Entry 2QEX (X-ray diffraction, 2.90 A resolution); this record covers chains 0 and L of the 31 polymer chains in the assembly.

# Chain 0
Molecule: 23S ribosomal RNA
Source organism: Haloarcula marismortui
Sequence (2772 nucleotides; row label = number of the first residue in the row; note: 151 numbers in that range are skipped by the numbering (no residue carries them; nothing is unmodelled there)):
     1 GUUGGCUACU AUGCCAGCUG GUGGAUUGCU CGGCUCAGGC GCUGAUGAAG GACGUGCCAA
    61 GCUGCGAUAA GCCAUGGGGA GCCGCACGGA GGCGAAGAAC CAUGGAUUUC CGAAUGAGAA
   121 UCUCU
   128 AACAAUUGCU UCGCGCAAUG AGGAACCCCG AGAACUGAAA CAUCUCAGUA UCGGGAGGAA
   188 CAGAAAACGC AAUGUGAUGU CGUUAGUAAC CGCGAGUGAA CGCGAUACAG CCCAAACCGA
   248 AGCCCUCACG GGCAAUGUGG UGUCAGGGCU ACCUCUCAUC AGCCGACCGU CUCGACGAAG
   308 UCUCUUGGAA CAGAGCGUGA UACAGGGUGA CAACCCCGUA CUCGAGACCA GUACGACGUG
   368 CGGUAGUGCC AGAGUAGCGG GGGUUGGAUA UCCCUCGCGA AUAACGCAGG CAUCGACUGC
   428 GAAGGCUAAA CACAACCUGA GACCGAUAGU GAACAAGUAG UGUGAACGAA CGCUGCAAAG
   488 UACCCUCAGA AGGGAGGCGA AAUAGAGCAU GAAAUCAGUU GGCGAUCGAG CGACAGGGCA
   548 UACAAGGUCC CUCGACGAAU GACCGACGCG CGAGCGUCCA GUAAGACUCA CGGGAAGCCG
   608 AUGUUCUGUC GUACGUUUUG AAAAACGAGC CAGGGAGUGU GUCUGCAUGG CAAGUCUAAC
   668 CGGAGUAUCC GGGGAGGCAC AGGGAAACCG ACAUGGCCGC AGGGCUU
   716 GCCCGAGGGC CGCCGUCUUC AAGGGCGGGG AGCCAUGUGG ACACGACCCG AAUCCGGACG
   776 AUCUACGCAU GGACAAGAUG AAGCGUGCCG AAAGGCACGU GGAAGUCUGU UAGAGUUGGU
   836 GUCCUACAAU ACCCUCUCGU GAUCUAUGUG UAGGGGUGAA AGGCCCAUCG AGUCCGGCAA
   896 CAGCUGGUUC CAAUCGAAAC AUGUCGAAGC AUGACCUCCG CCGAGGUAGU CUGUGAGGUA
   956 GAGCGACCGA UUGGU
   999 CCUGUCAAAC UCCAAACUUA CAGACGCCGU UUGACGCGGG GAUUCCGGUG CGCGGGGUAA
  1059 GCCUGUGUAC CAGGAGGGGA ACAACCCAGA GAUAGGUUAA GGUCCCCAAG UGUGGAUUAA
  1119 GUGUAAUCCU CUGAAGGUGG UCUCGAGCCC UAGACAGCCG GGAGGUGAGC UUAGAAGCAG
  1179 CUACCCUCUA AGAAAAGCGU AACAGCUUAC CGGCCGAGGU UUGAGGCGCC CAAAAUGAUC
  1239 GGGACUCAAA UCCACCACCG AGACCUGUCC GUACCACUCA UACUGGUAAU CGAGUAGAUU
  1299 GGCGCUCUAA UUGGAUGGAA GUAGGGGUGA AAACUCCUAU GGACCGAUUA GUGACGAAAA
  1359 UCCUGGCCAU AGUAGCAGCG AUAGUCGGGU GAGAACCCCG ACGGCCUAAU GGAUAAGGGU
  1419 UCCUCAGCAC UGCUGAUCAG CUGAGGGUUA GCCGGUCCUA AGUCAUACCG CAACUCGACU
  1479 AUGACGAAAU GGGAAACGGG UUAAUAUUCC CGUGCCACUA UGCAGUGAAA GUUGACGCCC
  1539 UGGGGUCGAU CACGCUGGGC A
  1561 UCGCCCAGUC GAACCGUCCA ACUCCGUGGA AGCCGUAAUG GCAGGAAGCG GACGAACGGC
  1621 GGCAUAGGGA AACGUGAUUC AACCUGGGGC CCAUGAAAAG ACGAGCAUAG UGUCCGUACC
  1681 GAGAACCGAC ACAGGUGUCC AUGGCGGCGA AAGCCAAGGC CUGUCGGGAG CAACCAACGU
  1741 UAGGGAAUUC GGCAAGUUAG UCCCGUACCU UCGGAAGAAG GGAUGCCUGC UCCGGAACGG
  1801 AGCAGGUCGC AGUGACUCGG AAGCUCGGAC UGUCUAGUAA CAACAUAGGU GACCGCAAAU
  1861 CCGCAAGGAC UCGUACGGUC ACUGAAUCCU GCCCAGUGCA GGUAUCUGAA CACCUCGUAC
  1921 AAGAGGACGA AGGACCUGUC AACGGCGGGG G
  1964 UCUUAAGGUA GCGUAGUACC UUGCCGCAUC AGUAGCGGCU UGCAUGAAUG GAUUAACCAG
  2024 AGCUUCACUG UCCCAACGUU GGGCCCGGUG AACUGUACAU UCCAGUGCGG AGUCUGGAGA
  2084 CACCCAGGGG GAAGCGAAGA CCCUAUGGAG CUUUACUGCA GGCUGUCGCU GAG
  2237 GACUCUCACU CCGGGAGGAG GACACCGAUA GCCGGGCAGU UUGACUGGGG CGGUACGCGC
  2297 UCGAAAAGAU AUCGAGCGCG CCCUAUGGCU AUCUCAGCCG GG
  2344 GACCCGGCGA AGAGUGCAAG AGCAAAAGAU AGCUUGACAG UGUUCUUCCC AACGAGGAAC
  2404 GCUGACGCGA AAGCGUGGUC UAGCGAACCA AUUAGCCUGC UUGAUGCGGG CAAUUGAUGA
  2464 CAGAAAAGCU ACCCUAGGGA UAACAGAGUC GUCACUCGCA AGAGCACAUA UCGACCGAGU
  2524 GGCUUGCUAC CUCGAUGUCG GUUCCCUCCA UCCUGCCCGU GCAGAAGCGG GCAAGGGUGA
  2584 GGUUGUUCGC CUAUUAAAGG AGGUCGUGAG CUGGGUUUAG ACCGUCGUGA GACAGGUCGG
  2644 CUGCUAUCUA CUGGGUGUGU A
  2667 GGUGUCUGAC AAGAACGACC GUAUAGUACG AGAGGAACUA CGGUUGGUGG CCACUGGUGU
  2727 ACCGGUUGUU CGAGAGAGCA CGUGCCGGGU AGCCACGCCA CACGGGGUAA GAGCUGAACG
  2787 CAUCUAAGCU CGAAACCCAC UUGGAAAAGA GACACCGCCG AGGUCCCGCG UACAAGACGC
  2847 GGUCGAUAGA CUCGGGGUGU GCGCGUCGAG GUAACGAGAC GUUAAGCCCA CGAGCACUAA
  2907 CAGACCAAAG CCAUCAU
Not modelled in the structure: 1-9, 2915-2923
Modified positions: 1MA (6-hydro-1-methyladenosine-5'-monophosphate) at position 628, OMU (o2'-methyluridine 5'-monophosphate) at position 2587, OMG (o2'-methylguanosine-5'-monophosphate) at position 2588, UR3 (3-methyluridine-5'-monophoshate) at position 2619, PSU (pseudouridine-5'-monophosphate) at position 2621
Ion coordination: Mg2+ site 1 near G28 (its only coordinating residue here); Na+ site 1: C40, G41, C443; Na+ site 2: G56, G61; Na+ site 3: G66, U107, U108; Mg2+ site 2 near U115 (its only coordinating residue here); Na+ site 4: C130, U146, G147; Na+ site 5 near C141 (its only coordinating residue here); Mg2+ site 3: C162, U2276; K+ site 1: C162, U163, U172; Mg2+ site 4: A165, A167, C168; Na+ site 6: A165, A166, A167; Mg2+ site 5: A166, G219; 64 more Na+ sites not listed; 88 more Mg2+ sites not listed; 1 more K+ sites not listed
Ligand contacts: negamycin: U22, G24, U510, A511, C515, A516, U517, G518, U1338, G1339

# Chain L
Protein: 50S ribosomal protein L15P
Source organism: Haloarcula marismortui
UniProtKB: P12737 (RL15_HALMA); residues 0-164 here correspond to UniProt positions 1-165 (UniProt number = residue number + 1)
Amino-acid sequence (165 residues; each row starts with the number of its first residue; numbering starts at 0):
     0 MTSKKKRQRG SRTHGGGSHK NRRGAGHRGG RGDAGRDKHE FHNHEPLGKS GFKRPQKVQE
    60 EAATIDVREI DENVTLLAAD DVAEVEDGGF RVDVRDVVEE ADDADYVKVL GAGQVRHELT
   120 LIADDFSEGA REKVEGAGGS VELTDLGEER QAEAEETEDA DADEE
Not modelled in the structure: 0, 84-88, 151-164
Ion coordination: Na+ site 1: Gly14 (shared with A1040(0), G1295(0), A1296(0) of chain 0); Na+ site 2: Arg27, Glu39; Na+ site 3: Asp36 (shared with A2465(0), G2466(0) of chain 0)

# How chain 0 and chain L interact
Contacting residue pairs (165; chain 0 residue first):
  G164(0) with Arg30(L), phosphate contact
  A165(0) with Gly29(L), phosphate contact; Arg30(L), hydrogen bond to the phosphate; Ala33(L), phosphate contact
  A166(0) with Ala24(L), base contact; Gly25(L), base contact; Gly28(L), base contact; Gly29(L), hydrogen bond to the base; Ala33(L), sugar contact; Gly34(L), hydrogen bond to the phosphate; His38(L), base contact
  G196(0) with Lys56(L), hydrogen bond to the sugar
  C197(0) with Lys56(L), phosphate contact
  A215(0) with Lys52(L), salt bridge to the phosphate; Gln55(L), sugar contact
  A216(0) with Lys52(L), salt bridge to the phosphate
  C220(0) with Lys48(L), sugar contact
  G221(0) with Arg35(L), hydrogen bond to the phosphate; Leu46(L), phosphate contact; Gly47(L), hydrogen bond to the phosphate
  A222(0) with Asp32(L), phosphate contact; Arg35(L), salt bridge to the phosphate
  G223(0) with Gly31(L), phosphate contact; Asp32(L), hydrogen bond to the phosphate
  G416(0) with Lys56(L), phosphate contact
  G417(0) with Lys56(L), salt bridge to the phosphate
  U623(0) with Arg11(L), hydrogen bond to the phosphate
  U624(0) with Arg11(L), salt bridge to the phosphate; His18(L), salt bridge to the phosphate; Lys19(L), hydrogen bond to the phosphate
  U625(0) with Lys19(L), salt bridge to the phosphate
  G644(0) with Lys4(L), hydrogen bond to the sugar; Arg8(L), salt bridge to the phosphate; His13(L), hydrogen bond to the base; Arg21(L), hydrogen bond to the base
  U645(0) with Lys4(L), salt bridge to the phosphate
  C687(0) with Glu99(L), base contact
  A688(0) with Asp65(L), hydrogen bond to the base; Arg67(L), salt bridge to the phosphate; Leu109(L), base contact; Ala111(L), base contact
  A692(0) with Gly50(L), sugar contact; Phe51(L), hydrogen bond to the sugar
  A693(0) with Phe51(L), sugar contact; Arg53(L), phosphate contact
  A694(0) with Arg53(L), salt bridge to the phosphate
  G697(0) with Thr63(L), base contact; Lys107(L), salt bridge to the phosphate; Leu109(L), base contact; Ser126(L), phosphate contact; Glu127(L), hydrogen bond to the phosphate
  A698(0) with Leu109(L), phosphate contact; Gly110(L), hydrogen bond to the phosphate; Ala111(L), sugar contact; Ser126(L), phosphate contact; Gly128(L), phosphate contact
  C699(0) with Gly110(L), phosphate contact; Ala111(L), phosphate contact; Gly112(L), hydrogen bond to the phosphate; Lys132(L), salt bridge to the phosphate
  A700(0) with Asp70(L), hydrogen bond to the base; Glu71(L), base contact; Gly112(L), phosphate contact; Gln113(L), hydrogen bond to the base; Val114(L), base contact; Arg115(L), base contact
  U701(0) with Gln113(L), hydrogen bond to the phosphate; Arg115(L), salt bridge to the phosphate
  G745(0) with Arg67(L), base contact; Glu71(L), hydrogen bond to the base
  G754(0) with Lys3(L), phosphate contact; Lys4(L), phosphate contact
  G755(0) with Lys3(L), salt bridge to the phosphate
  C757(0) with Arg27(L), phosphate contact; Gly31(L), hydrogen bond to the phosphate
  A758(0) with Arg27(L), salt bridge to the phosphate; Arg30(L), phosphate contact; Gly31(L), hydrogen bond to the phosphate
  C759(0) with Arg30(L), salt bridge to the phosphate
  A761(0) with Arg30(L), salt bridge to the phosphate
  C762(0) with Arg21(L), hydrogen bond to the base
  C896(0) with Arg30(L), hydrogen bond to the phosphate
  A897(0) with Gly23(L), phosphate contact; Ala24(L), hydrogen bond to the phosphate; Arg30(L), salt bridge to the phosphate
  G898(0) with Arg22(L), phosphate contact; Gly23(L), hydrogen bond to the phosphate; Ala24(L), phosphate contact; Gly25(L), hydrogen bond to the phosphate
  C899(0) with Arg22(L), salt bridge to the phosphate
  U900(0) with Lys19(L), salt bridge to the phosphate; Arg22(L), salt bridge to the phosphate
  G901(0) with His18(L), salt bridge to the phosphate; Lys19(L), phosphate contact
  G902(0) with Arg11(L), salt bridge to the phosphate; His18(L), salt bridge to the phosphate
  U903(0) with Arg11(L), salt bridge to the phosphate; Thr12(L), base contact; His18(L), base contact
  U904(0) with Gln7(L), phosphate contact; Arg8(L), hydrogen bond to the base; Gly9(L), hydrogen bond to the phosphate; Ser10(L), hydrogen bond to the phosphate; Arg11(L), hydrogen bond to the phosphate
  C905(0) with Lys5(L), hydrogen bond to the base; Arg6(L), base contact; Arg8(L), sugar contact
  G918(0) with His38(L), hydrogen bond to the base; Phe40(L), sugar contact
  U919(0) with Lys37(L), hydrogen bond to the phosphate; His38(L), sugar contact
  C920(0) with Lys37(L), salt bridge to the phosphate
  G924(0) with Gly25(L), hydrogen bond to the sugar; His38(L), base contact
  C925(0) with Gly25(L), phosphate contact; His26(L), salt bridge to the phosphate; Gly28(L), sugar contact; His38(L), sugar contact; Glu39(L), hydrogen bond to the sugar
  A926(0) with His38(L), sugar contact; Glu39(L), sugar contact; His41(L), hydrogen bond to the base
  U927(0) with His41(L), sugar contact
  U1041(0) with Gly14(L), sugar contact; Gly15(L), sugar contact; Gly16(L), phosphate contact
  U1042(0) with Gly16(L), phosphate contact; Ser17(L), hydrogen bond to the phosphate; Asn20(L), hydrogen bond to the phosphate
  A1294(0) with Gly16(L), sugar contact
  G1295(0) with Thr12(L), hydrogen bond to the phosphate; Gly14(L), hydrogen bond to the phosphate; Gly15(L), hydrogen bond to the phosphate; Gly16(L), hydrogen bond to the phosphate
  A1296(0) with Lys3(L), salt bridge to the phosphate
  U1297(0) with Lys3(L), salt bridge to the phosphate
  U1298(0) with Arg6(L), hydrogen bond to the base
  G1299(0) with Arg6(L), hydrogen bond to the base
  G1300(0) with Thr1(L), hydrogen bond to the base
  G1302(0) with Lys5(L), hydrogen bond to the base
  C1353(0) with Lys5(L), hydrogen bond to the base
  G1354(0) with Lys5(L), base contact; Arg8(L), salt bridge to the phosphate
  A2430(0) with Leu46(L), hydrogen bond to the sugar; Gly47(L), hydrogen bond to the sugar
  C2431(0) with Gly47(L), phosphate contact; Lys48(L), hydrogen bond to the phosphate
  C2432(0) with Lys48(L), salt bridge to the phosphate
  U2441(0) with Phe51(L), sugar contact; Arg53(L), hydrogen bond to the phosphate
  G2442(0) with Arg53(L), salt bridge to the phosphate; Pro54(L), sugar contact; Val57(L), phosphate contact
  C2443(0) with Pro54(L), base contact; Lys56(L), phosphate contact; Val57(L), sugar contact
  U2444(0) with Lys56(L), salt bridge to the phosphate
  G2452(0) with Phe51(L), base contact
  G2453(0) with Gly50(L), hydrogen bond to the phosphate; Phe51(L), sugar contact
  C2454(0) with Ser49(L), phosphate contact; Gly50(L), hydrogen bond to the phosphate
  A2465(0) with Phe40(L), base contact
  G2466(0) with Lys37(L), salt bridge to the phosphate
  A2467(0) with Lys37(L), salt bridge to the phosphate
Other interface residues (no listed pair), chain 0 (90 interface residues in all): U214, A686, C696, U753, C906, A907, G1039, A1040, C1301, C2396, C2440, A2483
Other interface residues (no listed pair), chain L (75 interface residues in all): Ser2, Asp36, Asn42, Phe125, Ala129, Arg149

# In short
90 residues of chain 0 face 75 of chain L across their interface; the contacts include 55 hydrogen bonds and
36 salt bridges. Polar pairs include A166(0)-Gly29(L), G644(0)-His13(L) and G644(0)-Arg21(L). Ligands of chain
0: negamycin.
Chain 0 is 23S ribosomal RNA and chain L is 50S ribosomal protein L15P, both from Haloarcula marismortui; the
structure, Negamycin Binds to the Wall of the Nascent Chain Exit Tunnel of the 50S Ribosomal Subunit, was
determined by X-ray diffraction.
